5EBW - chains A and C of the 3 polymer chains in the assembly; structure by X-ray diffraction, 2.30 A resolution.

# Chain A
Name: Antibody Fab Fragment Light Chain
Source organism: Mus musculus
Notes: antibody fragment or engineered binder
Sequence (218 residues; each row starts with the number of its first residue):
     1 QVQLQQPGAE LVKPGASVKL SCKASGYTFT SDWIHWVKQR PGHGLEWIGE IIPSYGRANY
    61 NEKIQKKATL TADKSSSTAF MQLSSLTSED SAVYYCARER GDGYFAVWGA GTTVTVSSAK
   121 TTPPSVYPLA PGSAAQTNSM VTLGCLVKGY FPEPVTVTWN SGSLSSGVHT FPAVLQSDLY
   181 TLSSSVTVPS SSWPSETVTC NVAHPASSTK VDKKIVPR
Disulfide bonds: Cys22-Cys96, Cys145-Cys200

# Chain C
Name: pH-gated potassium channel KcsA
Source organism: Streptomyces lividans
UniProtKB: P0A334 (KCSA_STRLI); residue numbers follow UniProt; this construct covers 1-123
Sequence (123 residues; row label = number of the first residue in the row):
     1 MAPMLSGLLA RLVKLLLGRH GSALHWRAAG AATVLLVIVL LAGSYLAVLA ERGAPGAQLI
    61 TYPRALWWAC ETATTVXYGD LYPVTLWGRL VAVVVMVAGI TSFGLVTAAL ATWFVGREQE
   121 RRG
Disordered / not traced: 1-19, 122-123
Sequence notes: engineered mutation Ala2 (Pro in P0A334), Ala69 (Ser in P0A334), Cys70 (Val in P0A334), GOA_77 (Gly in P0A334)
Modified / non-standard residues: GOA (glycolic acid) at position 77
Bound ions: K+ site 1: Thr75, Val76; K+ site 2 near Thr75 (its only coordinating residue here); K+ site 3: Val76, GOA_77; K+ site 4: GOA_77, Tyr78
Small-molecule neighbours:
  - diacyl glycerol (DGA): Leu41, Tyr45, Tyr62, Pro63, Leu66, Trp67, Cys70, Val84, Thr85, Leu86, Arg89, Leu90, Val93
  - nonan-1-ol (F09): Leu46, Leu49, Ala50, Trp87, Val91
UniProt features mapped onto this chain:
  - motif: Thr75, Val76, Tyr78 to Asp80 (Selectivity filter)
  - mutagenesis: Glu71 (E71A: Prevents channel inactivation)
From the paper describing this entry:
  - K+ coordination: Thr75
  - binding site for K+: Thr75 to Gly79

# Chain A / chain C interface
Contacting residue pairs (22; chain A residue first):
  Thr30(A) with Tyr45(C)
  Ser31(A) with Tyr62(C)
  Trp33(A) with Arg52(C); Tyr62(C), hydrogen bond
  Glu50(A) with Arg52(C), salt bridge
  Ile52(A) with Tyr45(C); Leu49(C), hydrophobic; Tyr62(C)
  Ser54(A) with Tyr45(C), hydrogen bond
  Tyr55(A) with Tyr45(C); Leu49(C)
  Arg57(A) with Leu49(C), hydrogen bond (side chain-backbone); Arg52(C), hydrogen bond (side chain-backbone)
  Asn59(A) with Arg52(C); Gly53(C)
  Glu62(A) with Pro55(C)
  Glu99(A) with Arg52(C), salt bridge
  Gly101(A) with Arg52(C); Thr61(C); Tyr62(C), hydrogen bond (backbone-backbone)
  Asp102(A) with Thr61(C)
  Gly103(A) with Thr61(C)
Also at the interface, not in a pair above, chain A (16 interface residues in all): His35, Arg100
Also at the interface, not in a pair above, chain C (10 interface residues in all): Val48, Ala50, Pro63

# Overview
16 residues of chain A and 10 residues of chain C are in contact; the contacts include 5 hydrogen bonds and 2
salt bridges. Polar pairs include Glu50(A)-Arg52(C), Glu99(A)-Arg52(C) and Trp33(A)-Tyr62(C). Nonan-1-ol is
bound between chain A and chain C. The paper reports a binding site for K+ at Thr75(C); K+ coordination by
Thr75(C).
Here chain A is Antibody Fab Fragment Light Chain (Mus musculus) and chain C is pH-gated potassium channel
KcsA (Streptomyces lividans). Entry 5EBW (KcsA with G77ester mutation) was determined by X-ray diffraction
(same publication as 5EBL, 5EBM, 5EC1 and 5EC2).
